PDB entry 8VLB | X-ray diffraction, 2.90 A resolution | chains B and C of the 4 polymer chains in the assembly

Chain B:
Protein: Elongin-B
Organism: Homo sapiens
UniProtKB: Q15370 (ELOB_HUMAN); residue numbers follow UniProt; this construct covers 1-118
Sequence (118 residues; numbered 1 to 118; the number before each row is that of its first residue):
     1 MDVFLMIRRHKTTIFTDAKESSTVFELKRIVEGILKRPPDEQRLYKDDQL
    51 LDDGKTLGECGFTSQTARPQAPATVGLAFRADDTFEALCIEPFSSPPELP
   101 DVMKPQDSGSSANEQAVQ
Unresolved in the structure: 105-118
UniProt features mapped onto this chain:
  - modified residue: M1 (N-acetylmethionine), T84 (Phosphothreonine), S108 (Phosphoserine), S111 (Phosphoserine)

Chain C:
Protein: Elongin-C
Organism: Homo sapiens
UniProtKB: Q15369 (ELOC_HUMAN); residues 17-112 here = UniProt positions 17-112
Sequence (96 residues; each row starts with the number of its first residue):
    17 MYVKLISSDGHEFIVKREHALTSGTIKAMLSGPGQFAENETNEVNFREIP
    67 SHVLSKVCMYFTYKVRYTNSSTEIPEFPIAPEIALELLMAANFLDC

Interface between chain B and chain C:
Residue-residue contacts - 54 pairs, chain B then chain C:
  M6(B) - M75(C)  hydrophobic
  R8(B) - H27(C)
  K11(B) - D25(C)  hydrogen bond (side chain-backbone)
  K11(B) - G26(C)
  K11(B) - H27(C)
  K11(B) - E28(C)  hydrogen bond (backbone-backbone)
  T12(B) - E28(C)
  T12(B) - I30(C)
  T13(B) - E28(C)  hydrogen bond (backbone-backbone)
  T13(B) - F29(C)
  T13(B) - I30(C)  hydrogen bond (backbone-backbone)
  I14(B) - I30(C)
  F15(B) - Y18(C)
  F15(B) - F29(C)  hydrophobic
  F15(B) - I30(C)  hydrogen bond (backbone-backbone)
  F15(B) - V31(C)  hydrophobic
  F15(B) - S71(C)
  F15(B) - C74(C)  hydrophobic
  F15(B) - M75(C)  hydrophobic
  T16(B) - Y18(C)  hydrogen bond
  T16(B) - K32(C)
  D17(B) - K32(C)  salt bridge
  I34(B) - Y18(C)
  P69(B) - M75(C)
  P69(B) - T78(C)  hydrogen bond (backbone-side chain)
  P69(B) - Y79(C)  hydrophobic
  P69(B) - R82(C)
  P69(B) - Y83(C)
  Q70(B) - K72(C)
  Q70(B) - M75(C)
  Q70(B) - Y79(C)
  Q70(B) - Y83(C)
  Q70(B) - P91(C)
  Q70(B) - F93(C)
  Q70(B) - P94(C)
  P72(B) - M75(C)
  E91(B) - H27(C)  hydrogen bond (backbone-side chain)
  P92(B) - H27(C)
  F93(B) - H27(C)
  F93(B) - F29(C)  hydrophobic
  F93(B) - S67(C)
  F93(B) - H68(C)
  F93(B) - S71(C)
  S94(B) - D25(C)
  S94(B) - P66(C)
  S94(B) - S67(C)  hydrogen bond (backbone-side chain)
  S94(B) - H68(C)  hydrogen bond
  S95(B) - H68(C)
  P96(B) - H68(C)
  P96(B) - E98(C)
  P96(B) - E102(C)
  P97(B) - E102(C)
  L99(B) - P97(C)
  M103(B) - P97(C)
Also at the interface, not in a pair above, chain B (27 interface residues in all): F4, H10, I30, L35, P100
Also at the interface, not in a pair above, chain C (29 interface residues in all): E92, I99, L101

Overview:
27 residues of chain B and 29 residues of chain C are in contact, with 10 hydrogen bonds and 1 salt bridge.
Polar contacts include D17(B)-K32(C), K11(B)-D25(C) and T16(B)-Y18(C).
Chain B is Elongin-B and chain C is Elongin-C, both from Homo sapiens; the structure, Crystal structure of
EloBC-VHL-CDO1 complex bound to compound 4 molecular glue, was determined by X-ray diffraction (same
publication as 8VL9).
